PDB entry 8I8E | electron microscopy, 2.63 A resolution | chains D and d of the 12 polymer chains in the assembly

== Chain D ==
Name: Acyl-acyl carrier protein synthetase
Organism: Vibrio harveyi
UniProt: Q00IB3 (Q00IB3_VIBHA); residue numbers follow UniProt; this construct covers 1-533
Amino-acid sequence (533 residues; each row starts with the number of its first residue):
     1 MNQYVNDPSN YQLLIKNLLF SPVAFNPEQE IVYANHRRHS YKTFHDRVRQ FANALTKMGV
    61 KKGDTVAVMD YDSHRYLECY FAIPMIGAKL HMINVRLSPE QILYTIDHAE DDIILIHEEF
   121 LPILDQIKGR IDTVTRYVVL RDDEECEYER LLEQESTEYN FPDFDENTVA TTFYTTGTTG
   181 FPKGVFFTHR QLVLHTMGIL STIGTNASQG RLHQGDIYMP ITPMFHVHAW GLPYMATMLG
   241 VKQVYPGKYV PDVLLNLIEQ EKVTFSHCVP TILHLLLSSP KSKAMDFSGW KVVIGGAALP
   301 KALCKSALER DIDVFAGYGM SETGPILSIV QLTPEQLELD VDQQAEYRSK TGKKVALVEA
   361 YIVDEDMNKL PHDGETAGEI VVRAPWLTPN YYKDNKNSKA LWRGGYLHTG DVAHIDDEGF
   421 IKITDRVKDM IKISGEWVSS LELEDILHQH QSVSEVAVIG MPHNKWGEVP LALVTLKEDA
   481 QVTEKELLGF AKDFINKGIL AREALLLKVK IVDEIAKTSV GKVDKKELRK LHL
Disordered / not traced: 1-3
Ligand contacts: adenosine monophosphate (AMP): Thr175, Ile294, Gly295, Gly296, Ala297, Ala298, Gly317, Tyr318, Gly319, Met320, Ser321, Glu322, Thr409, Asp411, Ile423, Arg426
What the authors report for this chain:
  - binding site for oleic acid: Trp230
  - mutagenesis - K183A, W230A, W230R, W230Y: decreased catalytic activity on E-pim
  - mutagenesis - T178A, Y318A, E322A: abolished catalytic activity on E-pim
  - mutagenesis - T175A, S321A, K522A: abolished catalytic activity
  - mutagenesis - S434A, K465A: unchanged catalytic activity
  - mutagenesis - K465A/W466A, K485A/K492A/R502A: abolished catalytic activity with Acyl carrier protein (chain d)
  - mutagenesis - W466A: decreased catalytic activity with Acyl carrier protein (chain d)
  - mutagenesis - T178A, K183A: decreased growth
  - mutagenesis - W230A: decreased growth in response to E-pim

== Chain d ==
Name: Acyl carrier protein
Organism: Escherichia coli
UniProt: F4SVY1 (F4SVY1_ECOLX); residues 0-77 here correspond to UniProt positions 1-78 (UniProt number = residue number + 1)
Amino-acid sequence (78 residues; numbered 0 to 77; the number before each row is that of its first residue; numbering starts at 0):
     0 MSTIEERVKK IIGEQLGVKQ EEVTNNASFV EDLGADSLDT VELVMALEEE FDTEIPDEEA
    60 EKITTVQAAI DYINGHQA
Disordered / not traced: 0, 73-77
Modified positions: Ser36 (4'-phosphopanthetheine-serine; 4HH)

== Interface between chain D and chain d ==
Pairs across the interface (26):
  Arg96(D) - Ser36(d)
  Pro223(D) - Ser36(d)
  His226(D) - Ser36(d)
  Tyr249(D) - Ser36(d)
  Ile272(D) - Ser36(d)
  His274(D) - Glu60(d)
  Leu275(D) - Ser36(d)
  Val453(D) - Glu57(d)
  Ser454(D) - Pro55(d)  hydrogen bond (side chain-backbone)
  Ser454(D) - Asp56(d)
  Ser454(D) - Glu57(d)
  Leu476(D) - Glu53(d)
  Leu476(D) - Ile54(d)
  Leu476(D) - Pro55(d)
  Lys477(D) - Glu53(d)
  Lys477(D) - Pro55(d)
  Lys477(D) - Glu57(d)
  Glu478(D) - Glu53(d)  hydrogen bond (backbone-backbone)
  Glu478(D) - Pro55(d)
  Glu478(D) - Tyr71(d)  hydrogen bond
  Asp479(D) - Glu53(d)
  Ala480(D) - Glu53(d)
  Gln481(D) - Glu53(d)
  Asp513(D) - Met44(d)
  Glu514(D) - Met44(d)
  Lys517(D) - Leu37(d)
Interface residues without a listed pair, chain D (20 interface residues in all): Val269, Thr271
Interface residues without a listed pair, chain d (11 interface residues in all): Val40

== Summary ==
The interface between chain D and chain d involves 20 residues on one side and 11 on the other, with 3
hydrogen bonds. Among the polar pairs are Ser454(D)-Pro55(d), Glu478(D)-Tyr71(d) and Glu478(D)-Glu53(d). From
the paper: a binding site for oleic acid at Trp230(D); K183A, W230A and W230R of chain D, among others, reduce
catalytic activity on E-pim; 15 substitutions were tested in all.
Here chain D is Acyl-acyl carrier protein synthetase (Vibrio harveyi) and chain d is Acyl carrier protein
(Escherichia coli). Entry 8I8E (Acyl-ACP synthetase structure bound to C18:1-ACP) was determined by electron
microscopy together with 8I8D from the same study.
